PDB entry 3A1S | X-ray diffraction, 1.50 A resolution | chain A

[Chain A]
Name: Iron(II) transport protein B
Source organism: Thermotoga maritima
UniProt: Q9WXQ8 (Q9WXQ8_THEMA); residue numbers follow UniProt; this construct covers 17-269
Amino-acid sequence (258 residues; numbered 12 to 269; the number before each row is that of its first residue):
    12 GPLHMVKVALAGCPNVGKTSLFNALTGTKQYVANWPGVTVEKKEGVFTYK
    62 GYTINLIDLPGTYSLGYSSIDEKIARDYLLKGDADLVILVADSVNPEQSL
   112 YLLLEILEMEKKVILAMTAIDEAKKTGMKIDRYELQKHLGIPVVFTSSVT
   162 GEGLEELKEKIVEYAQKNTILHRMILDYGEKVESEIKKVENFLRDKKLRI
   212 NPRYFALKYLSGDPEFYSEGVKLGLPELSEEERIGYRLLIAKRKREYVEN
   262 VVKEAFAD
Not modelled in the structure: 12-13, 269
Modified / non-standard residues: Mse16, Mse120, Mse128, Mse139, Mse185 (selenomethionine; parent Met)
Sequence notes: expression tag (12-16)
Small-molecule neighbours: GDP (guanosine-5'-diphosphate): Cys24, Pro25, Asn26, Val27, Gly28, Lys29, Thr30, Ser31, Thr129, Ala130, Asp132, Glu133, Thr157, Ser158, Ser159, Val160

[In short]
Bound to chain A: GDP.
Chain A is Iron(II) transport protein B (Thermotoga maritima); the structure, Crystal structue of the
cytosolic domain of T. maritima FeoB iron iransporter in GDP form I, was determined by X-ray diffraction,
deposited together with 3A1T, 3A1U, 3A1V and 3A1W.
